PDB entry 5MGI | X-ray diffraction, 1.50 A resolution | chain A

Chain A:
Name: Carbapenem-hydrolyzing beta-lactamase KPC
Source organism: Klebsiella oxytoca
Notes: EC 3.5.2.6
UniProtKB: Q848S6 (BLKPC_KLEOX); the author numbering skips numbers that UniProt does not, so the offset changes along the chain: 26-57 = UniProt 26-57; 59-252 = UniProt 58-251; 254-291 = UniProt 252-289
Amino-acid sequence (264 residues; numbered 26 to 291; 2 numbers in that range are skipped by the numbering (no residue carries them; nothing is unmodelled there); the number before each row is that of its first residue):
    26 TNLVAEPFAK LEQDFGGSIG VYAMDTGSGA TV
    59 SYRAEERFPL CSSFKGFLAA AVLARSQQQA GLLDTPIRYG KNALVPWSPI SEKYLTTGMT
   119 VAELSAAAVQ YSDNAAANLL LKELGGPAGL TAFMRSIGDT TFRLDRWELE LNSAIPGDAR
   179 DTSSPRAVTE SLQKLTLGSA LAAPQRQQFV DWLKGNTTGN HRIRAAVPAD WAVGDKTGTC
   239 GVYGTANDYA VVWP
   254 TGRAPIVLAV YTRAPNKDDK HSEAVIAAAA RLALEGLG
Disulfides: Cys69-Cys238
Residues lining bound ligands: 6YV ((E)-3-[2-(dihydroxyboranyl)phenyl]prop-2-enoic acid): Cys69, Ser70, Lys73, Trp105, Ser130, Asn132, Glu166, Leu167, Leu169, Asn170, Thr216, Arg220, Lys234, Thr235, Gly236, Thr237, Cys238
Swiss-Prot annotation at these positions:
  - active site: Ser70 (Acyl-ester intermediate), Glu168 (Proton acceptor)
  - binding site (substrate): Lys234 to Gly236

Summary:
Ligands of chain A: compound 6YV. Curated annotation (UniProt) lists active-site residues Ser70 and Glu168 and
3 substrate-binding residues.
Chain A is Carbapenem-hydrolyzing beta-lactamase KPC (Klebsiella oxytoca); the structure, Crystal structure of
KPC-2 carbapenemase in complex with a phenyl boronic inhibitor, was determined by X-ray diffraction (same
publication as 5LL7).
